Entry 8TOA (electron microscopy, 3.69 A resolution); this record covers chains H and C of the 9 polymer chains in the assembly.

Chain H:
Molecule: H7.HK2  Neutralizing Antibody Heavy Chain
Organism: Homo sapiens
Notes: antibody fragment or engineered binder
Chain sequence (119 residues; each row starts with the number of its first residue):
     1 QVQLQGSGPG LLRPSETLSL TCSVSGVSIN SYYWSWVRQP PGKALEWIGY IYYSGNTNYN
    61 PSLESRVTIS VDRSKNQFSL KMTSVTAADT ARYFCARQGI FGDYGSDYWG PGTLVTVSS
Disulfides: Cys22-Cys95

Chain C:
Molecule: Hemagglutinin
Organism: Influenza A virus (A/Shanghai/02/2013(H7N9))
UniProt: A0A067Y6L0 (A0A067Y6L0_9INFA); residues -17 to 497 here correspond to UniProt positions 1-515 (UniProt number = residue number + 18)
Chain sequence (566 residues; each row starts with the number of its first residue; note: 6 numbers in that range are skipped by the numbering (no residue carries them; nothing is unmodelled there); a row labelled like 316A-316K holds insertion residues (316A, then the next letters in order); numbers below 1 keep their minus sign (Met-17 is residue -17)):
   -17 MNTQILVFAL IAIIPTNADK ICLGHHAVSN GTKVNTLCER GVEVVNATET VERTNIPRIC
    43 SKGKRTVDLG QCGLLGTITG PPQCDQFLEF SADLIIERRE GSDVCYPGKF VNEEALRQIL
   103 RESGGIDKEA MGFTYSGIRT NGATSSCRRS GSSFYAEMKW LLSNTDNAAF PQMTKSYKNT
   163 RKNPALIVWG IHHSGSTAEQ TKLYGSGNKL VTVGSSNYQQ SFVPSPGART QVNGQSGRID
   223 FHWLMLNPND TVTFSFNGAF IAPDRASFLR GKSMGIQSGV QVDADCEGDC YYSGGTIISN
   283 LPFQNIDSRA VGKCPRYVKQ RSLLLATGMK NVPE
316A-316K IPKGRRRRRRG
   323 LFGAIAGFIE NGWEGLIDGW YGFRHQNAQG EGTAADYKST QSAIDCITGK LNRLIEKTNQ
   383 QFELIDNEFT EVEKQIGNVI NWTRDSITEV WSYNAELLVA MENQHTIDLA DSEMDKLYER
   443 VKRQLRENAE EDGTGCFEIF HKCDDDCMAS IRNNTYDHSK YREEAMQNRI QIDGVSGRLV
   503 PRGSPGSGYI PEAPRDGQAY VRKDGEWVLL STFLGHHHHH H
Not modelled in the structure: -17 to 0, 209-219, 316A-316K, 491-543
Sequence notes: conflict Cys20 (Thr38 in A0A067Y6L0), Ser128 (Ala146 in A0A067Y6L0), Val205 (Ala223 in A0A067Y6L0), Tyr274 (His292 in A0A067Y6L0), Cys368 (Gln386 in A0A067Y6L0), Gly496 (Pro514 in A0A067Y6L0); insertion (316E-316I); expression tag (498-543)
Disulfides: Cys4-Cys458, Cys42-Cys268, Cys54-Cys66, Cys87-Cys129, Cys272-Cys296, Cys465-Cys469
Glycans and other covalent adducts: N-acetylglucosamine (NAG) linked to Asn28, Asn231, Asn403

Interface between chain H and chain C:
Contacting residue pairs (22):
  Asn30(H) with Ala112(C)
  Ser31(H) with Ala112(C); Gly114(C)
  Tyr32(H) with Gly114(C)
  Tyr52(H) with Glu111(C); Tyr159(C); Thr162(C)
  Tyr53(H) with Glu111(C), hydrogen bond
  Arg97(H) with Gly114(C); Thr116(C), hydrogen bond
  Gly102(H) with Phe115(C); Lys157(C), hydrogen bond (backbone-side chain); Ser158(C)
  Asp103(H) with Gly114(C); Thr116(C), hydrogen bond; Lys157(C), salt bridge
  Tyr104(H) with Thr156(C); Lys157(C); Ser158(C), hydrogen bond
  Gly105(H) with Lys157(C)
  Tyr108(H) with Thr116(C); Ser118(C), hydrogen bond
Interface residues without a listed pair, chain H (14 interface residues in all): Gln1, Val27, Asn56

Summary:
The interface between chain H and chain C involves 14 residues on one side and 11 on the other, with 6
hydrogen bonds and 1 salt bridge. Polar contacts include Asp103(H)-Lys157(C), Tyr53(H)-Glu111(C) and
Arg97(H)-Thr116(C). Covalently linked N-acetylglucosamine: at Asn28(C), Asn231(C) and Asn403(C).
Here chain H is H7.HK2  Neutralizing Antibody Heavy Chain (Homo sapiens) and chain C is Hemagglutinin
(Influenza A virus (A/Shanghai/02/2013(H7N9))). Entry 8TOA (CryoEM structure of H7 hemagglutinin from
A/Shanghai2/2013 H7N9 in complex with a human neutralizing antibody H7.HK2) was determined by electron
microscopy, deposited together with 8TNL.
